8GUI - chains A and J of the 12 polymer chains in the assembly; structure by electron microscopy, 2.81 A resolution.

Chain A:
Protein: Histone H3.1
Organism: Homo sapiens
Reference sequence: P68431 (H31_HUMAN); residues 0-135 here correspond to UniProt positions 1-136 (UniProt number = residue number + 1)
Chain sequence (136 residues; numbered 0 to 135; the number before each row is that of its first residue; numbering starts at 0):
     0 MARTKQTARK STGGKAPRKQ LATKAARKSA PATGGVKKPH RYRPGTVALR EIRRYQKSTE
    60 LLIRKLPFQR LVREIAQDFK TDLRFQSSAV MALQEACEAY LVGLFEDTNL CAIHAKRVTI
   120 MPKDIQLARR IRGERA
Disordered / not traced: 0-36, 135
Swiss-Prot annotation at these positions:
  - modified residue: Arg2 (Asymmetric dimethylarginine), Thr3 (Phosphothreonine), Lys4 (Allysine), Gln5 (5-glutamyl dopamine), Thr6 (Phosphothreonine), Arg8 (Citrulline), Lys9 (N6,N6,N6-trimethyllysine), Ser10 (ADP-ribosylserine), Thr11 (Phosphothreonine), Lys14 (N6-(2-hydroxyisobutyryl)lysine), Arg17 (Asymmetric dimethylarginine), Lys18 (N6-(2-hydroxyisobutyryl)lysine), Lys23 (N6-(2-hydroxyisobutyryl)lysine), Arg26 (Citrulline), Lys27 (N6,N6,N6-trimethyllysine), Ser28 (ADP-ribosylserine), Lys36 (N6,N6,N6-trimethyllysine), Lys37 (N6-methyllysine), Tyr41 (Phosphotyrosine), Lys56 (N6,N6,N6-trimethyllysine) and 8 more in UniProt
  - lipidation: Lys18 (N6-decanoyllysine)

Chain J:
Molecule: 147-nt DNA strand
Sequence (147 nucleotides; numbered 1 to 147; the number before each row is that of its first residue):
     1 ACAGGATGTA TATATCTGAC ACGTGCCTGG AGACTAGGGA GTAATCCCCT TGGCGGTTAA
    61 AACGCGGGGG ACAGCGCGTA CGTGCGTTTA AGCGGTGCTA GAGCTGTCTA CGACCAATTG
   121 AGCGGCCTCG GCACCGGGAT TCTCCAG

Interface between chain A and chain J:
Contacting residue pairs (25):
  Arg40(A) - DG66(J)  base contact
  Arg40(A) - DC144(J)  sugar contact
  Tyr41(A) - DT143(J)  phosphate contact
  Tyr41(A) - DC144(J)  phosphate contact
  Arg42(A) - DG69(J)  salt bridge to the phosphate
  Arg42(A) - DC144(J)  salt bridge to the phosphate
  Pro43(A) - DG69(J)  phosphate contact
  Thr45(A) - DC144(J)  hydrogen bond to the phosphate
  Arg63(A) - DA60(J)  sugar contact
  Arg63(A) - DA61(J)  salt bridge to the phosphate
  Arg72(A) - DT51(J)  salt bridge to the phosphate
  Arg83(A) - DT50(J)  hydrogen bond to the sugar
  Arg83(A) - DT51(J)  phosphate contact
  Phe84(A) - DT50(J)  phosphate contact
  Phe84(A) - DT51(J)  hydrogen bond to the phosphate
  Gln85(A) - DT50(J)  phosphate contact
  Ser86(A) - DT50(J)  hydrogen bond to the phosphate
  Lys115(A) - DA71(J)  phosphate contact
  Arg116(A) - DA71(J)  phosphate contact
  Arg116(A) - DC72(J)  phosphate contact
  Val117(A) - DG70(J)  sugar contact
  Val117(A) - DA71(J)  hydrogen bond to the phosphate
  Thr118(A) - DA71(J)  hydrogen bond to the phosphate
  Met120(A) - DA71(J)  phosphate contact
  Met120(A) - DC72(J)  phosphate contact
Also at the interface, not in a pair above, chain A (19 interface residues in all): Arg52, Gln68, Lys122
Also at the interface, not in a pair above, chain J (12 interface residues in all): DC145

Summary:
19 residues of chain A face 12 of chain J across their interface, with 6 hydrogen bonds and 4 salt bridges.
Among the polar pairs are Arg83(A)-DT50(J), Thr45(A)-DC144(J) and Phe84(A)-DT51(J).
Here chain A is Histone H3.1 (Homo sapiens) and chain J is a 147-nt DNA strand. Entry 8GUI (Bre1-nucleosome
complex (Model I)) was determined by electron microscopy (same publication as 8GUJ and 8GUK).
